Entry 8JH8 (X-ray diffraction, 1.55 A resolution); this record covers chain A.

== Chain A ==
Molecule: Feruloyl esterase
Organism: Sodiomyces alcalophilus
Notes: EC 3.1.1.73
Sequence (248 residues; each row starts with the number of its first residue; numbers below 1 keep their minus sign (His-5 is residue -5)):
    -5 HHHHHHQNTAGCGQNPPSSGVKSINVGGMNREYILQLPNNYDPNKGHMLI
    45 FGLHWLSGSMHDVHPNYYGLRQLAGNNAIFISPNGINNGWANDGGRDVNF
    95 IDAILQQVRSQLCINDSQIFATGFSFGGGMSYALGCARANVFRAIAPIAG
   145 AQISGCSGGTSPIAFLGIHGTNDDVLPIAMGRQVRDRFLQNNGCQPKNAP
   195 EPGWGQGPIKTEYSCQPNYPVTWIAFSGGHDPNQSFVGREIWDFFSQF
Unresolved in the structure: -5 to 0
Disulfides: Cys6-Cys107, Cys130-Cys150, Cys188-Cys209
Glycans and other covalent adducts: N-acetylglucosamine (NAG) linked to Asn109
Metal / ion sites: Mg2+ near Ser119 (its only coordinating residue here)

== In short ==
N-acetylglucosamine is covalently linked to Asn109.
Chain A is Feruloyl esterase (Sodiomyces alcalophilus); the structure, Structure-based characterization and
improvement of an enzymatic activity of Acremonium alcalophilum feruloyl esterase, was determined by X-ray
diffraction.
